Entry 7WRO (electron microscopy, 3.40 A resolution); this record covers chains L and R of the 3 polymer chains in the assembly.

Chain L:
Name: 3372L
Organism: Homo sapiens
Amino-acid sequence (111 residues; numbered 21 to 131; the number before each row is that of its first residue):
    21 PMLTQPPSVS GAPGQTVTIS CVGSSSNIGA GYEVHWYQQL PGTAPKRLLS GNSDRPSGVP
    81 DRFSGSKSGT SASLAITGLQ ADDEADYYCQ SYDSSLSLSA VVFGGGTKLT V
Disulfide bonds: Cys41-Cys109

Chain R:
Name: Spike protein S1
Organism: Severe acute respiratory syndrome coronavirus
Notes: fragment: rbd
Reference sequence: P0DTC2 (SPIKE_SARS2); numbering as in UniProt (aligned over 334-516)
Amino-acid sequence (183 residues; numbered 334 to 516; the number before each row is that of its first residue):
   334 NLCPFGEVFN ATRFASVYAW NRKRISNCVA DYSVLYNSAS FSTFKCYGVS PTKLNDLCFT
   394 NVYADSFVIR GDEVRQIAPG QTGKIADYNY KLPDDFTGCV IAWNSNNLDS KVGGNYNYRY
   454 RLFRKSNLKP FERDISTEIY QAGSKPCNGV EGFNCYFPLQ SYGFQPTNGV GYQPYRVVVL
   514 SFE
Construct notes: variant Arg452 (Leu in P0DTC2), Lys478 (Thr in P0DTC2)
Curated features (UniProtKB/Swiss-Prot):
  - region: Arg403 to Asp405 (Integrin-binding motif), Asn448 to Tyr451, Tyr453 to Phe456 (Immunodominant HLA epitope recognized by the CD8+)
  - glycosylation: Asn343 (N-linked (GlcNAc...) (complex) asparagine)
  - natural variant: Gly339 (G339D: In strain: Omicron/BA.1, Omicron/BA.2 and 4 more; G339H: In strain: Omicron/BA.2.75, Omicron/XBB.1.5 and 1 more), Arg346 (R346K: In strain: Mu/B.1.621; R346T: In strain: Omicron/BQ.1.1, Omicron/XBB.1.5 and 1 more), Leu368 (L368I: In strain: Omicron/XBB.1.5, Omicron/EG.5.1), Ser371 (S371F: In strain: Omicron/BA.2, Omicron/BA.2.12.1 and 6 more; S371L: In strain: Omicron/BA.1), Ser373 (S373P: In strain: Omicron/BA.1, Omicron/BA.2 and 7 more), Ser375 (S375F: In strain: Omicron/BA.1, Omicron/BA.2 and 7 more), Thr376 (T376A: In strain: Omicron/BA.2, Omicron/BA.2.12.1 and 5 more), Asp405 (D405N: In strain: Omicron/BA.2, Omicron/BA.2.12.1 and 6 more), Arg408 (R408S: In strain: Omicron/BA.2, Omicron/BA.2.12.1 and 6 more), Lys417 (K417N: In strain: Beta/B.1.351, Omicron/BA.1 and 8 more; K417T: In strain: Gamma/P.1), Asn440 (N440K: In strain: Omicron/BA.1, Omicron/BA.2 and 7 more), Lys444 (K444T: In strain: Omicron/BQ.1.1), 16 further natural variant entries in UniProt
  - mutagenesis: Asn343 (N343Q: Reduced viral infectivity), Tyr453 (Y453F: Decreased HLA binding to NF9 epitope. Increased binding affinity to human ACE2), Ala475 (A475V: Increased resistance to neutralizing antibodies), Val483 (V483A: Increased resistance to neutralizing antibodies), Glu484 (E484D: Increased replication in human TMEM106B overexpressing cells), Phe490 (F490L: Increased resistance to neutralizing antibodies and human covalescent sera neutralization), Gln493 (Q493N: Reduced host ACE2-binding affinity in vitro; Q493Y: Reduced host ACE2-binding affinity in vitro), Asn501 (N501T: Reduced host ACE2-binding affinity in vitro; N501Y: Increased binding affinity to human ACE2)
Disulfide bonds: Cys336-Cys361, Cys379-Cys432, Cys480-Cys488

How chain L and chain R interact:
Contacting residue pairs (11; chain L residue first):
  Gly51(L) with Thr500(R)
  Tyr52(L) with Asn439(R); Pro499(R); Thr500(R); Asn501(R); Gln506(R), hydrogen bond
  Tyr112(L) with Gly502(R); Val503(R), hydrogen bond (side chain-backbone)
  Ser114(L) with Val503(R); Gln506(R), hydrogen bond
  Ser119(L) with Val503(R)
Other interface residues (no listed pair), chain L (7 interface residues in all): Glu53, Leu116
Other interface residues (no listed pair), chain R (8 interface residues in all): Ala372

Overview:
The interface between chain L and chain R involves 7 residues on one side and 8 on the other, with 3 hydrogen
bonds. Among the polar pairs are Tyr52(L)-Gln506(R), Tyr112(L)-Val503(R) and Ser114(L)-Gln506(R). From
UniProt: 8 mutagenesis sites on chain R.
Chain L is 3372L (Homo sapiens) and chain R is Spike protein S1 (Severe acute respiratory syndrome
coronavirus); the structure, Local structure of BD55-3372 and delta spike, was determined by electron
microscopy together with 7WR8 and 7WRL from the same study.
